Entry 4QWX (X-ray diffraction, 2.90 A resolution); this record covers chains L and V of the 28 polymer chains in the assembly.

# Chain L
Molecule: Proteasome subunit beta type-6
Organism: Saccharomyces cerevisiae
Notes: EC 3.4.25.1
UniProtKB: P23724 (PSB6_YEAST); residues 1-222 here correspond to UniProt positions 20-241 (UniProt number = residue number + 19)
Sequence (222 residues; row label = number of the first residue in the row):
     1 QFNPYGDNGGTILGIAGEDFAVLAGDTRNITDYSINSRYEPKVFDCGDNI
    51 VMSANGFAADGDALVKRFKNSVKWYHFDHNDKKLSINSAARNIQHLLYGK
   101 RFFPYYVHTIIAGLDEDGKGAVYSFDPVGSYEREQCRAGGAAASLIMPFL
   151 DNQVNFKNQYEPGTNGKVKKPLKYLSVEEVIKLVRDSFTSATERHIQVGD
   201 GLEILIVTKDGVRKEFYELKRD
Ion coordination: Mg2+: Asp-222 (shared with Ile-163(V), Asp-166(V) of chain V)
Small-molecule neighbours: 04C (1,2,4-trideoxy-4-methyl-2-{[N-(morpholin-4-ylacetyl)-L-alanyl-O-methyl-L-tyrosyl]amino}-1-phenyl-D-xylitol): Arg-101, Asp-126, Pro-127, Val-128

# Chain V
Molecule: Proteasome subunit beta type-2
Organism: Saccharomyces cerevisiae
Notes: EC 3.4.25.1
UniProtKB: P25043 (PSB2_YEAST); residues 1-232 here correspond to UniProt positions 30-261 (UniProt number = residue number + 29)
Sequence (232 residues; row label = number of the first residue in the row):
     1 TTIVGVKFNNGVVIAADTRSTQGPIVADKNCAKLHRISPKIWCAGAGTAA
    51 DTEAVTQLIGSNIELHSLYTSREPRVVSALQMLKQHLFKYQGHIGAYLIV
   101 AGVDPTGSHLFSIHAHGSTDVGYYLSLGSGSLAAMAVLESHWKQDLTKEE
   151 AIKLASDAIQAGIWNDLGSGSNVDVCVMEIGKDAEYLRNYLTPNVREEKQ
   201 KSYKFPRGTTAVLKESIVNICDIQEEQVDITA
Not modelled in the structure: 223-232
Glycans and other covalent adducts: compound 04C linked to Thr-1
Ion coordination: Mg2+: Ile-163, Asp-166 (shared with Asp-222(L) of chain L)
Small-molecule neighbours:
  - 04C (1,2,4-trideoxy-4-methyl-2-{[N-(morpholin-4-ylacetyl)-L-alanyl-O-methyl-L-tyrosyl]amino}-1-phenyl-D-xylitol), molecule 1: Arg-19, Ser-20, Thr-21, Gln-22, Cys-31, Ala-32, Lys-33, Gly-45, Ala-46, Gly-47, Thr-48, Ala-49, Thr-52, Ser-129, Gly-168
  - 04C, molecule 2: His-114, His-116, Ser-118
UniProt features mapped onto this chain:
  - active site: Thr-1 (Nucleophile)

# Interface between chain L and chain V
Pairs across the interface (59; chain L residue first):
  Ile-30(L) / Leu-167(V)  hydrophobic
  Asp-32(L) / Leu-167(V)
  Tyr-33(L) / Asn-165(V)
  Tyr-33(L) / Asp-166(V)
  Tyr-33(L) / Leu-167(V)  hydrogen bond (backbone-backbone)
  Tyr-33(L) / Gly-168(V)
  Ile-35(L) / Trp-164(V)
  Ile-35(L) / Leu-167(V)  hydrophobic
  Arg-38(L) / Trp-164(V)  hydrogen bond (side chain-backbone)
  Arg-38(L) / Asn-165(V)
  Phe-149(L) / Tyr-203(V)
  Asn-152(L) / Phe-205(V)
  Gln-153(L) / Tyr-203(V)
  Gln-153(L) / Phe-205(V)
  Asn-158(L) / Thr-209(V)
  Gln-159(L) / Phe-205(V)
  Gln-159(L) / Thr-209(V)
  Tyr-160(L) / Thr-209(V)  hydrogen bond (backbone-backbone)
  Tyr-160(L) / Ala-211(V)  hydrophobic
  Pro-162(L) / Pro-206(V)  hydrophobic
  Pro-162(L) / Arg-207(V)
  Pro-162(L) / Gly-208(V)
  Gly-166(L) / Ala-211(V)
  Glu-179(L) / Lys-201(V)
  Lys-182(L) / Gln-200(V)
  Leu-183(L) / Tyr-203(V)
  Arg-185(L) / Glu-197(V)  salt bridge
  Arg-185(L) / Gln-200(V)  hydrogen bond
  Asp-186(L) / Lys-199(V)
  Asp-186(L) / Gln-200(V)  hydrogen bond (side chain-backbone)
  Asp-186(L) / Lys-201(V)  hydrogen bond (side chain-backbone)
  Asp-186(L) / Tyr-203(V)  hydrogen bond
  Thr-189(L) / Arg-196(V)  hydrogen bond
  Thr-189(L) / Glu-197(V)
  Ser-190(L) / Arg-196(V)  hydrogen bond
  Glu-193(L) / Val-26(V)
  Glu-193(L) / Lys-29(V)  salt bridge
  Glu-193(L) / Arg-196(V)
  Arg-194(L) / Pro-24(V)
  Arg-194(L) / Ile-25(V)
  Arg-194(L) / Val-26(V)  hydrogen bond (backbone-backbone)
  Arg-194(L) / Ala-27(V)  hydrogen bond (side chain-backbone)
  Arg-194(L) / Lys-29(V)
  His-195(L) / Pro-24(V)
  His-195(L) / Ile-25(V)
  Ile-196(L) / Arg-19(V)
  Ile-196(L) / Pro-24(V)  hydrogen bond (backbone-backbone)
  Ile-196(L) / Val-26(V)  hydrophobic
  Ile-196(L) / Leu-167(V)
  Lys-220(L) / Asn-194(V)  hydrogen bond (side chain-backbone)
  Arg-221(L) / Trp-164(V)
  Asp-222(L) / Arg-19(V)  salt bridge
  Asp-222(L) / Ile-163(V)
  Asp-222(L) / Trp-164(V)
  Asp-222(L) / Asp-166(V)
  Asp-222(L) / Ser-169(V)
  Asp-222(L) / Gly-170(V)
  Asp-222(L) / Ser-171(V)  hydrogen bond (side chain-backbone)
  Asp-222(L) / Asn-194(V)
Other interface residues (no listed pair), chain L (33 interface residues in all): Arg-28, Ser-34, Leu-145, Glu-161, Gly-163, Glu-218
Other interface residues (no listed pair), chain V (32 interface residues in all): Thr-21, Gly-23, Asp-28, Val-195

# In short
33 residues of chain L and 32 residues of chain V are in contact; the contacts include 14 hydrogen bonds and 3
salt bridges. Polar contacts include Arg-185(L)/Glu-197(V), Glu-193(L)/Lys-29(V) and Asp-222(L)/Arg-19(V).
Bound to chain L: compound 04C. Bound to chain V: compound 04C.
Chain L is Proteasome subunit beta type-6 and chain V is Proteasome subunit beta type-2, both from
Saccharomyces cerevisiae; the structure, yCP in complex with the epoxyketone inhibitor ONX 0914, was
determined by X-ray diffraction, deposited together with 4QUX, 4QUY, 4QV0, 4QV1, 4QV3, 4QV4 and 42 further
entries.
